PDB entry 6X6H | X-ray diffraction, 1.88 A resolution | chains A1 and A2 of the 8 polymer chains in the assembly

Chain A1:
Name: rRNA N-glycosylase
From: Escherichia coli
Notes: EC 3.2.2.22; fragment: N-terminal portion, disulfide linked to C-terminal fragment
UniProt: A9ZMR8 (A9ZMR8_ECOLX); residues 1-242 here correspond to UniProt positions 23-264 (UniProt number = residue number + 22)
Chain sequence (242 residues; each row starts with the number of its first residue):
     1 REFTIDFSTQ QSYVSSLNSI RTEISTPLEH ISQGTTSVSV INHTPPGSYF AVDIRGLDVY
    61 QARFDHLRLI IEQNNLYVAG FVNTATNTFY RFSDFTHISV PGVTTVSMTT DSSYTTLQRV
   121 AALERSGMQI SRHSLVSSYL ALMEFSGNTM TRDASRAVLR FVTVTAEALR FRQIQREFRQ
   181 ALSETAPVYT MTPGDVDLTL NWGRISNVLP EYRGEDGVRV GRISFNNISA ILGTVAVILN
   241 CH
Reported in the primary citation:
  - catalytic residues: Y77 (citing earlier work)

Chain A2:
Name: rRNA N-glycosylase
From: Escherichia coli
Notes: EC 3.2.2.22; fragment: C-terminal fragment, disulfide linked to N-terminal portion
UniProt: A9ZMR8 (A9ZMR8_ECOLX); residues 258-297 here correspond to UniProt positions 280-319 (UniProt number = residue number + 22)
Chain sequence (40 residues; each row starts with the number of its first residue):
   258 PECQITGDRP VIKINNTLWE SNTAAAFLNR KSQFLYTTGK

Interface between chain A1 and chain A2:
Cross-chain cystine bridges: C241(A1)-C260(A2)
Pairs across the interface - 27 pairs, chain A1 then chain A2:
  Y77(A1) with E259(A2), hydrogen bond
  G203(A1) with E259(A2); C260(A2)
  R204(A1) with I262(A2); E277(A2), salt bridge; T280(A2), hydrogen bond
  N207(A1) with C260(A2); P267(A2)
  V208(A1) with V268(A2), hydrophobic; E277(A2)
  E211(A1) with V268(A2); L275(A2)
  Y212(A1) with L275(A2), hydrophobic
  E215(A1) with K270(A2); N273(A2)
  D216(A1) with N273(A2), hydrogen bond (backbone-backbone)
  G217(A1) with N273(A2); T274(A2); L275(A2), hydrogen bond (backbone-backbone)
  V218(A1) with L275(A2)
  R219(A1) with T274(A2); L275(A2), hydrogen bond (backbone-backbone); W276(A2); E277(A2), hydrogen bond (backbone-backbone)
  G221(A1) with T280(A2), hydrogen bond (backbone-side chain)
  L239(A1) with E259(A2)
  C241(A1) with C260(A2), disulfide
Also at the interface, not in a pair above, chain A1 (17 interface residues in all): N75, V220
The authors on this interface:
  - pairs named by the authors: E259(A2)-Y77(A1)

Overview:
Chain A1 and chain A2 form an interface of 17 and 12 residues respectively, with 1 disulfide bond, 7 hydrogen
bonds and 1 salt bridge. Among the polar pairs are R204(A1)-E277(A2), Y77(A1)-E259(A2) and R204(A1)-T280(A2).
The authors report a contact between E259(A2) and Y77(A1). The paper reports the catalytic residue Y77(A1).
Chain A1 is rRNA N-glycosylase and chain A2 is rRNA N-glycosylase, both from Escherichia coli; the structure,
Structure of Shiga toxin 2 with a C-terminal peptide of ribosomal P stalk proteins, was determined by X-ray
diffraction.
